Entry 8B0J (electron microscopy, 3.99 A resolution); this record covers chains A and B of the 7 polymer chains in the assembly.

Chain A (and B):
Molecule: RNase adapter protein RapZ
From: Escherichia coli K-12
Notes: chain B of this document is another copy of the same molecule, construct and numbering; everything in this record applies to it too
UniProt: P0A894 (RAPZ_ECOLI); residue numbers follow UniProt; this construct covers 1-284
Sequence (284 residues; numbered 1 to 284; the number before each row is that of its first residue):
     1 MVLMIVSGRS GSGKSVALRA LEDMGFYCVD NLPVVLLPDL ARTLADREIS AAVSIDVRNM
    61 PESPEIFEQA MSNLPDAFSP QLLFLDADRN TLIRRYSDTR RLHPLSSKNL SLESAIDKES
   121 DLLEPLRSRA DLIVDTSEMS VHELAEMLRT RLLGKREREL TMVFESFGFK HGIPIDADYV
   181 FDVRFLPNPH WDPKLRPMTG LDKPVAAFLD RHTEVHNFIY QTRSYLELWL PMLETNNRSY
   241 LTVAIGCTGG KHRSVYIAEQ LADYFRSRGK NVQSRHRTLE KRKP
Disordered / not traced: 97-110, 283-284 (chain B: 1-2, 26, 283-284)
UniProt features mapped onto this chain:
  - region: R266 to P284 (RNA-binding)
  - binding site (ATP): G8 to S15
  - binding site (GTP): D56 to N59
  - modified residue: K251 (N6-acetyllysine)
  - mutagenesis: K270 (K270A: Lack of activity. Does not bind GlmY and GlmZ; when associated with A-281; A-282 and A-283), K281 (K281A: Lack of activity. Does not bind GlmY and GlmZ; when associated with A-270; A-282 and A-283), R282 (R282A: Lack of activity. Does not bind GlmY and GlmZ; when associated with A-270; A-281 and A-283), K283 (K283A: Lack of activity. Does not bind GlmY and GlmZ; when associated with A-270; A-281 and A-282)
What the authors report for this chain:
  - mutagenesis - T161A/Y240A/N271A/Q273A (2-fold), H190A: decreased binding to Ribonuclease E
  - mutagenesis - K170A: decreased binding to GlmZ small RNA

How chain A and chain B interact:
Residue-residue contacts - 34 pairs, chain A then chain B:
  F169(A) with D178(B)
  I173(A) with A177(B)
  A177(A) with F169(B)
  D178(A) with V180(B); D182(B), hydrogen bond (backbone-backbone)
  Y179(A) with V180(B); F181(B), hydrophobic; D182(B), hydrogen bond (side chain-backbone); F185(B); F218(B)
  V180(A) with Y179(B); V180(B), hydrogen bond (backbone-backbone)
  F181(A) with Y179(B), hydrophobic; F181(B), hydrophobic; Y225(B)
  D182(A) with D178(B); Y179(B), hydrogen bond (backbone-side chain)
  R184(A) with R238(B)
  F185(A) with Y179(B); W229(B), hydrophobic; L233(B), hydrophobic
  W191(A) with E146(B); M147(B)
  Q221(A) with L228(B)
  T222(A) with Y225(B), hydrogen bond
  Y225(A) with F218(B); T222(B), hydrogen bond; Y225(B), hydrophobic
  W229(A) with F185(B), hydrophobic; N217(B); F218(B), hydrophobic; Q221(B)
  M232(A) with F185(B), hydrophobic
  L233(A) with F185(B), hydrophobic
Interface residues without a listed pair, chain A (20 interface residues in all): R211, F218, R238
Interface residues without a listed pair, chain B (27 interface residues in all): E138, E143, T150, I173, P174, I175, R184, M232

Summary:
20 residues of chain A and 27 residues of chain B are in contact; the contacts include 6 hydrogen bonds. Polar
contacts include Y179(A)-D182(B), T222(A)-Y225(B) and D178(A)-D182(B). The paper reports that
T161A/Y240A/N271A/Q273A and H190A of chain A reduce binding to Ribonuclease E; K170A of chain A reduces
binding to GlmZ small RNA.
Both chains are RNase adapter protein RapZ (Escherichia coli K-12). Entry 8B0J (CryoEM structure of bacterial
RNaseE.RapZ.GlmZ complex central to the control of cell envelope biogenesis) was determined by electron
microscopy together with 8B0I from the same study.
